PDB entry 4CTG | electron microscopy, 17.00 A resolution (very low resolution: no residue pairs are listed; an interface is given only as per-side residue counts) | chains CA and CC of the 180 polymer chains in the assembly

Chain CA (and CC):
Name: P1
From: Equine rhinitis a virus
Notes: chain CC of this document is another copy of the same molecule, construct and numbering; everything in this record applies to it too
UniProt: Q91B37 (Q91B37_9PICO); residues 1-226 here correspond to UniProt positions 311-536 (UniProt number = residue number + 310)
Sequence (226 residues; numbered 1 to 226; the number before each row is that of its first residue):
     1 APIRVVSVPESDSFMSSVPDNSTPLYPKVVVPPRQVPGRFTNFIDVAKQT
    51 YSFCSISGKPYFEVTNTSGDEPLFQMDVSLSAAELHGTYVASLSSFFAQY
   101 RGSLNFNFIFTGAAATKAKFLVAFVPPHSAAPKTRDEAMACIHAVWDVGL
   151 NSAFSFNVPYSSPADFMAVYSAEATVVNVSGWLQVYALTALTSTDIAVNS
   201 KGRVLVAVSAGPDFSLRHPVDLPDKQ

Interface between chain CA and chain CC:
At this resolution (17 A) residue pairs are not listed: 7 residues of chain CA and 6 of chain CC lie at the interface.

In short:
7 residues of chain CA and 6 residues of chain CC are in contact.
Chain CA and chain CC are both P1 (Equine rhinitis a virus); the structure, The limits of structural
plasticity in a picornavirus capsid revealed by a massively expanded equine rhinitis ..., was determined by
electron microscopy (same publication as 4CTF).
